PDB entry 1RFV | X-ray diffraction, 2.80 A resolution | chains A and B

== Chain A (and B) ==
Molecule: pyridoxal kinase
From: Ovis aries
Notes: EC 2.7.1.35; chain B of this document is another copy of the same molecule, construct and numbering; everything in this record applies to it too
UniProtKB: P82197 (PDXK_SHEEP); numbering as in UniProt (aligned over 1-312)
Sequence (312 residues; each row starts with the number of its first residue):
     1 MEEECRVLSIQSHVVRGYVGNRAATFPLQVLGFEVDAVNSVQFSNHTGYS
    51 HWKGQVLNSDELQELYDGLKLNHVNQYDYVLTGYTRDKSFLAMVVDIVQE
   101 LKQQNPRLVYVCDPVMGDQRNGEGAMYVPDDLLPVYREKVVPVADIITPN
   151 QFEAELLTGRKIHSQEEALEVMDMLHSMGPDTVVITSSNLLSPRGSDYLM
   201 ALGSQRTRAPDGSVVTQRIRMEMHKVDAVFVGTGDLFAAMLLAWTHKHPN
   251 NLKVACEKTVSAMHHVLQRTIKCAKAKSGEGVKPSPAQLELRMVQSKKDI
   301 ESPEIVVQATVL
Unresolved in the structure: 1-3, 209-211 (chain B: 1-3)
Residues lining bound ligands: ADP (adenosine-5'-diphosphate): Q119, N150, E153, T186, S187, L199, M223, H224, K225, V226, A228, F230, T233, G234, F237, M263, L267
Curated features (UniProtKB/Swiss-Prot):
  - active site: D235 (Proton acceptor)
  - binding site (pyridoxal 5'-phosphate): S12, T47, Y127, G232 to D235
  - binding site (pyridoxamine): S12, T47, D235
  - binding site (K(+)): D113, T148, T186
  - binding site (ADP): N150, T186, S187, M223 to V226, T233, G234
  - binding site (ATP): N150, T186, S187, M223 to V226, T233, G234
  - modified residue: M1 (N-acetylmethionine), S59 (Phosphoserine), S164 (Phosphoserine), S213 (Phosphoserine), S285 (Phosphoserine)
Reported in the primary citation:
  - binding site for ADP: T186, T233
  - catalytic residues: D235 (proposed by the authors, not directly observed)

== Interface between chain A and chain B ==
Residue-residue contacts (82):
  E4(A) - K277(B)  salt bridge
  R6(A) - R16(B)
  H13(A) - A37(B)  hydrogen bond (side chain-backbone)
  H13(A) - N39(B)  hydrogen bond
  V15(A) - D36(B)
  V15(A) - A37(B)  hydrogen bond (backbone-backbone)
  V15(A) - V38(B)  hydrophobic
  R16(A) - R6(B)
  R16(A) - D36(B)
  R16(A) - L69(B)
  R16(A) - V74(B)
  Y18(A) - E34(B)  hydrogen bond
  R22(A) - V35(B)  hydrogen bond (side chain-backbone)
  R22(A) - A37(B)
  F26(A) - Q29(B)
  Q29(A) - F26(B)
  Q29(A) - V294(B)
  V30(A) - K297(B)  hydrogen bond (backbone-side chain)
  G32(A) - V294(B)
  F33(A) - V294(B)
  E34(A) - Y18(B)  hydrogen bond
  E34(A) - Q295(B)
  V35(A) - R22(B)  hydrogen bond (backbone-side chain)
  D36(A) - V15(B)
  D36(A) - R16(B)
  A37(A) - H13(B)  hydrogen bond (backbone-side chain)
  A37(A) - V15(B)  hydrogen bond (backbone-backbone)
  A37(A) - R22(B)
  A37(A) - Q42(B)
  V38(A) - V15(B)  hydrophobic
  V38(A) - Q42(B)
  N39(A) - H13(B)  hydrogen bond
  N39(A) - N39(B)
  N39(A) - Q42(B)
  Q42(A) - A37(B)
  Q42(A) - V38(B)
  Q42(A) - N39(B)
  Q42(A) - L57(B)
  Q42(A) - L65(B)
  F43(A) - L65(B)
  S44(A) - L65(B)
  S44(A) - G68(B)
  S44(A) - L69(B)
  N45(A) - G68(B)
  N45(A) - N72(B)
  Y49(A) - N72(B)
  S50(A) - N72(B)
  H51(A) - L71(B)
  H51(A) - N72(B)  hydrogen bond (backbone-side chain)
  K53(A) - E64(B)
  K53(A) - L65(B)
  K53(A) - L71(B)
  G54(A) - L65(B)
  L57(A) - Q42(B)
  L57(A) - Q55(B)
  E61(A) - Q55(B)
  E64(A) - K53(B)
  E64(A) - Q55(B)
  L65(A) - Q42(B)
  L65(A) - F43(B)
  L65(A) - S44(B)
  L65(A) - K53(B)
  L65(A) - G54(B)
  G68(A) - S44(B)
  G68(A) - N45(B)
  L69(A) - R16(B)
  L69(A) - S44(B)
  L71(A) - H51(B)
  L71(A) - K53(B)
  N72(A) - N45(B)
  N72(A) - Y49(B)
  N72(A) - S50(B)
  N72(A) - H51(B)  hydrogen bond (side chain-backbone)
  V74(A) - R16(B)
  K277(A) - E4(B)  salt bridge
  V294(A) - Q29(B)
  V294(A) - G32(B)
  V294(A) - F33(B)
  Q295(A) - E34(B)
  K297(A) - V30(B)  hydrogen bond (side chain-backbone)
  K297(A) - E301(B)  salt bridge
  E301(A) - K297(B)  salt bridge
Also at the interface, not in a pair above, chain A (48 interface residues in all): L8, V14, W52, Q55, D67, A287, R292
Also at the interface, not in a pair above, chain B (48 interface residues in all): L8, W52, E61, D67, A287, R292, K298

== In short ==
The chain A/chain B interface involves 48 residues from each chain, with 14 hydrogen bonds and 4 salt bridges.
Polar pairs include E4(A)-K277(B), K297(A)-E301(B) and H13(A)-A37(B). Chain A binds ADP. The paper reports the
catalytic residue D235(A); a binding site for ADP at T186(A) and T233(A).
Both chains are pyridoxal kinase (Ovis aries). Entry 1RFV (Crystal structure of pyridoxal kinase complexed
with ADP) was determined by X-ray diffraction (same publication as 1RFT and 1RFU).
